6G1I - chain A; structure by X-ray diffraction, 0.99 A resolution.

== Chain A ==
Protein: Glycosyl Hydrolase
Organism: Clostridium thermocellum (strain ATCC 27405 / DSM 1237 / NBRC 103400 / NCIMB 10682 / NRRL B-4536 / VPI 7372)
Notes: fragment: catalytic domain, residues 131-350.
UniProtKB: A3DCJ4 (A3DCJ4_CLOTH); numbering as in UniProt (aligned over 130-350)
Chain sequence (223 residues; row label = number of the first residue in the row):
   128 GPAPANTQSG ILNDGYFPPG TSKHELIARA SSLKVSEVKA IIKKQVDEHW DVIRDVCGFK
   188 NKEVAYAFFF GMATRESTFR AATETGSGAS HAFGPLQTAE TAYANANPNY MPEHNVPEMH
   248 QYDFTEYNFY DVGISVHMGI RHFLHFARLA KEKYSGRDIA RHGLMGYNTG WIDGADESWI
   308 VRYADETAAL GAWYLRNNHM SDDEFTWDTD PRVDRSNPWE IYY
Unresolved in the structure: 128-140
Construct notes: expression tag (128-129)
Modified residues: His264 (3-(2-oxo-2H-imidazol-4-yl)-L-alanine; OHI)
Ion coordination: Mn2+: Asp141, Gln172, Glu175, His176, His264
Reported in the primary citation:
  - Mn2+ coordination: Asp141, His176

== In short ==
Asp141, Gln172, Glu175, His176 and His264 coordinate Mn2+. The paper reports Mn2+ coordination by Asp141 and
His176.
Chain A is Glycosyl Hydrolase (Clostridium thermocellum (strain ATCC 27405 / DSM 1237 / NBRC 103400 / NCIMB
10682 / NRRL B-4536 / VPI 7372)); the structure, GH124 cellulase from Ruminiclostridium thermocellum in
complex with Mn and fructosylated cellopentaose, was determined by X-ray diffraction (same publication as
6G1G).
